Entry 6FAK (X-ray diffraction, 1.90 A resolution); this record covers chain A.

Chain A:
Molecule: Afamin
From: Homo sapiens
Reference sequence: P43652 (AFAM_HUMAN); residues 1-578 here correspond to UniProt positions 22-599 (UniProt number = residue number + 21)
Sequence (586 residues; row label = number of the first residue in the row):
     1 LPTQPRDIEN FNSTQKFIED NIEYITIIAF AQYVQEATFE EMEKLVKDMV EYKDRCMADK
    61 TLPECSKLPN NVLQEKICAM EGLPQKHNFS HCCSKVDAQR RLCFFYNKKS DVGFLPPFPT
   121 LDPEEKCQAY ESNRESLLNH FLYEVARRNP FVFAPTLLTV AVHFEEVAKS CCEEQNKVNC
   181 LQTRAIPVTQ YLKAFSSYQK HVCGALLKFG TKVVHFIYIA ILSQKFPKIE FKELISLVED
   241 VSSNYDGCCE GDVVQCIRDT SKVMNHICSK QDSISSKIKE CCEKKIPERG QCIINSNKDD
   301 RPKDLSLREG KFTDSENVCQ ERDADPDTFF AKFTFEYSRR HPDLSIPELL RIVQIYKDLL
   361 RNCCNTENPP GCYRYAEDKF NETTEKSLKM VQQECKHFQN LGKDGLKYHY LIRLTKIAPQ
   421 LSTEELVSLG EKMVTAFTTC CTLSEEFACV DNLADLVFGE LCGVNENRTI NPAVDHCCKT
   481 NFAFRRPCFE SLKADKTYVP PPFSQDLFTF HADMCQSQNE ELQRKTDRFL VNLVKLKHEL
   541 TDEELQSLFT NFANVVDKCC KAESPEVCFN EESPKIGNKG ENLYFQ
Disordered / not traced: 1-11
Sequence notes: expression tag (579-586)
UniProt features mapped onto this chain:
  - glycosylation (N-linked (GlcNAc...) asparagine): Asn12 (complex), Asn88 (complex), Asn362 (complex), Asn381 (complex), Asn467
Disulfides: Cys56-Cys65, Cys78-Cys93, Cys92-Cys103, Cys127-Cys172, Cys171-Cys180, Cys203-Cys249, Cys248-Cys256, Cys268-Cys282, Cys281-Cys292, Cys319-Cys364, Cys363-Cys372, Cys395-Cys441, Cys440-Cys449, Cys462-Cys478, Cys477-Cys488, Cys515-Cys560, Cys559-Cys568
Covalently attached groups: N-acetylglucosamine (NAG) linked to Asn88, Asn381, Asn467
Ion coordination: Na+: Gly113, Leu115
Ligand contacts: PG6 (1-(2-methoxy-ethoxy)-2-{2-[2-(2-methoxy-ethoxy]-ethoxy}-ethane): Tyr198, His201, Lys298, Ile346, Pro347, Leu350, Leu443, Glu445, Ala448, Cys449, Asn452, Leu453, Asp455, Leu456, Phe482

Overview:
Chain A binds compound PG6. Covalently linked N-acetylglucosamine: at Asn88, Asn381 and Asn467. Gly113 and
Leu115 coordinate Na+.
Chain A is Afamin (Homo sapiens); the structure, Human afamin orthorhombic crystal form by controlled
hydration, was determined by X-ray diffraction (same publication as 6RQ7).
